Entry 6G7C (X-ray diffraction, 3.13 A resolution); this record covers chains G and H of the 10 polymer chains in the assembly.

[Chain G (and H)]
Molecule: ImpA-related domain protein
Source organism: Aeromonas hydrophila subsp. hydrophila ATCC 7966
Notes: chain H of this document is another copy of the same molecule, construct and numbering; everything in this record applies to it too
UniProt: A0KJC7 (A0KJC7_AERHH); residue numbers follow UniProt; this construct covers 223-478
Amino-acid sequence (270 residues; row label = number of the first residue in the row):
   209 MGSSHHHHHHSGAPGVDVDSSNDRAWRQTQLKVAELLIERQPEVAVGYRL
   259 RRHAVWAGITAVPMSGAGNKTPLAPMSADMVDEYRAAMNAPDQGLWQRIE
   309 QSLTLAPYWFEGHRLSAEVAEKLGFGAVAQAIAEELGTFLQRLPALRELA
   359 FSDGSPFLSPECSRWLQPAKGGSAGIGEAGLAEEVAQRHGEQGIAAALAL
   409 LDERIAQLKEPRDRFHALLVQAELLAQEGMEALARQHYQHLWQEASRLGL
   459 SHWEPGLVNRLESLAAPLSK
Not modelled in the structure: 209-231, 375-387, 475-478 (chain H: 209-230, 377-387, 475-478)
Construct notes: initiating methionine (209); expression tag (210-222)
Reported in the primary citation:
  - self-association interface (contacts with another copy of this molecule): Leu465

[Interface between chain G and chain H]
Contacting residue pairs - 54 pairs, chain G then chain H:
  Trp234(G) - Leu244(H)  hydrophobic
  Trp234(G) - Leu245(H)  hydrophobic
  Trp234(G) - Arg248(H)
  Gln238(G) - Leu245(H)
  Val241(G) - Trp234(H)
  Leu244(G) - Trp234(H)  hydrophobic
  Leu245(G) - Trp234(H)  hydrophobic
  Leu245(G) - Gln238(H)
  Leu245(G) - Leu258(H)  hydrophobic
  Leu245(G) - His261(H)
  Arg248(G) - Asp231(H)  salt bridge
  Arg248(G) - Trp234(H)
  Gln249(G) - His261(H)  hydrogen bond
  Val252(G) - His261(H)
  Val254(G) - Arg257(H)
  Val254(G) - Leu258(H)
  Val254(G) - His261(H)
  Val254(G) - Glu343(H)
  Arg257(G) - Val254(H)
  Arg257(G) - Arg257(H)
  Arg257(G) - Glu343(H)  salt bridge
  Leu258(G) - Leu245(H)  hydrophobic
  Leu258(G) - Val254(H)
  His261(G) - Leu245(H)
  His261(G) - Gln249(H)  hydrogen bond
  His261(G) - Val252(H)
  His261(G) - Val254(H)
  Glu343(G) - Arg257(H)  salt bridge
  Glu418(G) - Glu462(H)
  Glu418(G) - Gly464(H)  hydrogen bond (side chain-backbone)
  Pro419(G) - His460(H)
  Pro419(G) - Pro463(H)
  Arg420(G) - Arg420(H)
  Arg420(G) - Trp461(H)
  Arg420(G) - Glu462(H)  salt bridge
  Phe423(G) - Trp461(H)  hydrophobic
  Leu456(G) - Trp461(H)  hydrophobic
  Leu458(G) - Trp461(H)  hydrophobic
  His460(G) - Pro419(H)
  His460(G) - Leu456(H)
  Trp461(G) - Pro419(H)  hydrophobic
  Trp461(G) - Arg420(H)
  Trp461(G) - Phe423(H)  hydrophobic
  Trp461(G) - Leu458(H)  hydrophobic
  Trp461(G) - Trp461(H)
  Trp461(G) - Glu462(H)
  Glu462(G) - Glu418(H)
  Glu462(G) - Pro419(H)
  Glu462(G) - Arg420(H)
  Glu462(G) - Trp461(H)
  Pro463(G) - Glu418(H)
  Pro463(G) - Pro419(H)
  Gly464(G) - Glu418(H)  hydrogen bond (backbone-side chain)
  Leu465(G) - Glu418(H)
Interface residues without a listed pair, chain G (27 interface residues in all): Thr237, Glu342
Interface residues without a listed pair, chain H (28 interface residues in all): Val241, Glu342, His424, Leu465

[In short]
27 residues of chain G face 28 of chain H across their interface, with 4 hydrogen bonds and 4 salt bridges.
Polar pairs include Arg248(G)-Asp231(H), Arg257(G)-Glu343(H) and Arg420(G)-Glu462(H). From the paper: a
self-association interface involving Leu465(G).
Both chains are ImpA-related domain protein (Aeromonas hydrophila subsp. hydrophila ATCC 7966). Entry 6G7C
(Nt2-CTD domains of the TssA component from the type VI secretion system of Aeromonas hydrophila) was
determined by X-ray diffraction together with 6H8F, 6HS5 and 6HS6 from the same study.
